8ZD1 - chains B and G of the 5 polymer chains in the assembly; structure by electron microscopy, 2.60 A resolution.

Chain B:
Molecule: Guanine nucleotide-binding protein G(I)/G(S)/G(T) subunit beta-1
Source organism: Homo sapiens
UniProtKB: P62873 (GBB1_HUMAN); numbering as in UniProt (aligned over 3-340)
Sequence (338 residues; row label = number of the first residue in the row):
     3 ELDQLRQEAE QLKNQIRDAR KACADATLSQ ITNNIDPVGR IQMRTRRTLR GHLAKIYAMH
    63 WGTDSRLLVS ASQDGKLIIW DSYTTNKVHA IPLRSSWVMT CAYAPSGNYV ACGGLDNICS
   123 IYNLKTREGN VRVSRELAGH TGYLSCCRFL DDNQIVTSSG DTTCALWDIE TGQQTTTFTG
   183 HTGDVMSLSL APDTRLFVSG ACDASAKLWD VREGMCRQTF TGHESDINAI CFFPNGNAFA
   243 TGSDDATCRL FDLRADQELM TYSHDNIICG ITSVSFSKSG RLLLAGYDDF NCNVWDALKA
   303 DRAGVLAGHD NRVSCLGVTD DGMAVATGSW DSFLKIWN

Chain G:
Molecule: Guanine nucleotide-binding protein G(I)/G(S)/G(O) subunit gamma-2
Source organism: Homo sapiens
UniProtKB: P59768 (GBG2_HUMAN); numbering as in UniProt (aligned over 11-62)
Sequence (52 residues; row label = number of the first residue in the row):
    11 QARKLVEQLK MEANIDRIKV SKAAADLMAY CEAHAKEDPL LTPVPASENP FR

How chain B and chain G interact:
Residue-residue contacts (75; chain B residue first):
  Leu7(B) with Val16(G)
  Ala11(B) with Leu19(G)
  Leu14(B) with Leu19(G), hydrophobic
  Lys15(B) with Leu19(G)
  Gln17(B) with Ala23(G)
  Ile18(B) with Leu19(G), hydrophobic; Ala23(G), hydrophobic
  Ala21(B) with Arg27(G)
  Ala24(B) with Lys29(G), hydrogen bond (backbone-side chain)
  Cys25(B) with Arg27(G); Ile28(G); Lys29(G); Val30(G), hydrogen bond (backbone-backbone)
  Ala26(B) with Val30(G), hydrophobic
  Asp27(B) with Lys29(G); Val30(G); Ser31(G), hydrogen bond (side chain-backbone)
  Ala28(B) with Val30(G)
  Leu30(B) with Ala34(G), hydrophobic; Leu37(G), hydrophobic
  Ile33(B) with Ser31(G); Ala34(G), hydrophobic; Met38(G)
  Thr34(B) with Met38(G)
  Ile37(B) with Met38(G), hydrophobic
  Val40(B) with Leu51(G), hydrophobic
  Met45(B) with Leu50(G), hydrophobic
  Arg48(B) with Phe61(G)
  Arg49(B) with Pro60(G), hydrogen bond (side chain-backbone); Phe61(G), hydrogen bond (side chain-backbone); Arg62(G)
  Ser84(B) with Phe61(G)
  Tyr85(B) with Pro60(G); Phe61(G), hydrophobic
  Cys218(B) with Gln18(G), hydrogen bond (backbone-side chain)
  Arg219(B) with Glu22(G)
  Gln220(B) with Ile25(G)
  Phe235(B) with Leu37(G), hydrophobic; Tyr40(G), hydrophobic; Cys41(G), hydrophobic
  Pro236(B) with Tyr40(G)
  Ala240(B) with Leu37(G), hydrophobic
  Leu252(B) with Leu37(G), hydrophobic
  Asp254(B) with Ala33(G)
  Arg256(B) with Asp26(G); Arg27(G); Ile28(G); Asp36(G), salt bridge
  Ala257(B) with Ile28(G)
  Asp258(B) with Ile25(G); Arg27(G), salt bridge
  Leu261(B) with Val30(G), hydrophobic
  Ser279(B) with Asp48(G), hydrogen bond; Leu50(G)
  Lys280(B) with Tyr40(G); Glu47(G); Asp48(G)
  Ser281(B) with Tyr40(G); Cys41(G), hydrogen bond (backbone-side chain); His44(G); Asp48(G), hydrogen bond
  Gly282(B) with Cys41(G)
  Arg283(B) with Cys41(G); Leu51(G)
  Leu300(B) with Cys41(G), hydrophobic
  Asp323(B) with Pro49(G)
  Gly324(B) with Pro49(G); Leu50(G)
  Met325(B) with Pro49(G), hydrophobic; Leu50(G)
  Ala326(B) with Phe61(G), hydrophobic
  Val327(B) with Leu50(G), hydrophobic
  Ile338(B) with Phe61(G), hydrophobic
  Asn340(B) with Asn59(G); Phe61(G)
Other interface residues (no listed pair), chain B (52 interface residues in all): Ile43, Asn237, Leu284, Leu286, Val320
Other interface residues (no listed pair), chain G (34 interface residues in all): Ala12, Lys20, Ala35, Glu42, Val54

In short:
The interface between chain B and chain G involves 52 residues on one side and 34 on the other, with 9
hydrogen bonds and 2 salt bridges. Polar contacts include Arg256(B)-Asp36(G), Asp258(B)-Arg27(G) and
Ala24(B)-Lys29(G).
Chain B is Guanine nucleotide-binding protein G(I)/G(S)/G(T) subunit beta-1 and chain G is Guanine
nucleotide-binding protein G(I)/G(S)/G(O) subunit gamma-2, both from Homo sapiens; the structure, Cryo-EM
structure of the xGPR4-Gs complex in pH6.2, was determined by electron microscopy (same publication as 8ZF6,
8ZF9, 8ZFA, 8ZFC and 9JVG).
